5UZJ - chains A and B; structure by X-ray diffraction, 3.30 A resolution.

== Chain A (and B) ==
Molecule: Rho-associated protein kinase 1
Organism: Homo sapiens
Notes: EC 2.7.11.1; fragment: kinase domain; chain B of this document is another copy of the same molecule, construct and numbering; everything in this record applies to it too
UniProtKB: Q13464 (ROCK1_HUMAN); numbering as in UniProt (aligned over 6-415)
Sequence (415 residues; row label = number of the first residue in the row):
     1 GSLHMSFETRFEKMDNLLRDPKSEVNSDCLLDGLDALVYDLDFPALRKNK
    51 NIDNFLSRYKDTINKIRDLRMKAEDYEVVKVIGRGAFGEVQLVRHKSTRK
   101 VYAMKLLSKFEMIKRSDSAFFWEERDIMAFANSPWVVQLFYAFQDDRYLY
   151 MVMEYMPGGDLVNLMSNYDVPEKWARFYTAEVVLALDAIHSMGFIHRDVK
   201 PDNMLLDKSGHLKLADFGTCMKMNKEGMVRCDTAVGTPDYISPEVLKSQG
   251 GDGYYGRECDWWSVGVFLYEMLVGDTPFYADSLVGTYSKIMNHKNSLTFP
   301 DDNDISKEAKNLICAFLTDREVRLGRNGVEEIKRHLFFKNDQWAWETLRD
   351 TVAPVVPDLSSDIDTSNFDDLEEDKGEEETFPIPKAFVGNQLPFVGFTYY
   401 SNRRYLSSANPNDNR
Not modelled in the structure: 1-5, 115-118, 249-252, 373-377, 406-415 (chain B: 1-4, 249-254, 372-377, 403-415)
Sequence notes: expression tag (1-5)
Residues lining bound ligands: 8UV (N-[4-(2-aminopyridin-4-yl)-1,3-thiazol-2-yl]-2-(3-methoxyphenyl)acetamide): I82, R84, G85, A86, F87, G88, E89, V90, A103, K105, L106, L107, F120, E124, V137, M153, E154, Y155, M156, L205, A215, D216, F368
Curated features (UniProtKB/Swiss-Prot):
  - active site: D198 (Proton acceptor)
  - binding site (ATP): I82 to V90, K105

== Interface between chain A and chain B ==
Pairs across the interface (78):
  F7(A) with H95(B); S97(B); Y141(B)
  R10(A) with D68(B), hydrogen bond (side chain-backbone); L69(B), hydrogen bond (side chain-backbone); R70(B), hydrogen bond (side chain-backbone); K72(B); D75(B), salt bridge
  F11(A) with N402(B)
  M14(A) with I66(B), hydrophobic; L69(B), hydrophobic; R70(B)
  L17(A) with I66(B), hydrophobic
  L18(A) with L31(B), hydrophobic
  E24(A) with R58(B), salt bridge; Y59(B), hydrogen bond (backbone-side chain); T62(B), hydrogen bond
  V25(A) with L34(B), hydrophobic; Y59(B), hydrophobic; T62(B); I66(B), hydrophobic
  C29(A) with Y59(B)
  L30(A) with L30(B), hydrophobic; L34(B), hydrophobic
  L31(A) with M14(B), hydrophobic; L30(B), hydrophobic
  L34(A) with V25(B), hydrophobic; L30(B), hydrophobic
  L37(A) with L37(B), hydrophobic; L392(B), hydrophobic
  N49(A) with F387(B); V388(B), hydrogen bond (side chain-backbone)
  N51(A) with I113(B); V388(B), hydrogen bond (side chain-backbone); G389(B), hydrogen bond (side chain-backbone); N390(B), hydrogen bond; P393(B)
  I52(A) with F387(B), hydrophobic
  F55(A) with L392(B)
  R58(A) with E24(B), salt bridge; W122(B); L392(B), hydrogen bond (side chain-backbone); P393(B); V395(B), hydrogen bond (side chain-backbone)
  Y59(A) with E24(B), hydrogen bond (side chain-backbone); V395(B)
  T62(A) with E24(B), hydrogen bond; V25(B)
  I66(A) with M14(B), hydrophobic; V25(B), hydrophobic
  D68(A) with R10(B), hydrogen bond (backbone-side chain)
  L69(A) with R10(B), hydrogen bond (backbone-side chain); M14(B), hydrophobic; L17(B), hydrophobic
  R70(A) with R10(B), hydrogen bond (backbone-side chain); M14(B)
  M71(A) with F7(B), hydrophobic
  K72(A) with R10(B)
  D75(A) with R10(B), salt bridge
  H95(A) with F7(B)
  S97(A) with F7(B), hydrogen bond (side chain-backbone)
  T98(A) with F7(B)
  I113(A) with N51(B)
  Y141(A) with F7(B)
  F387(A) with N49(B); I52(B), hydrophobic; F387(B), hydrophobic
  V388(A) with N49(B), hydrogen bond (backbone-side chain); N51(B), hydrogen bond (backbone-side chain)
  G389(A) with N51(B), hydrogen bond (backbone-side chain)
  N390(A) with N51(B)
  L392(A) with L37(B), hydrophobic; F55(B), hydrophobic; R58(B)
  P393(A) with N51(B)
  V395(A) with R58(B), hydrogen bond (backbone-side chain)
  Y400(A) with F11(B)
  S401(A) with F11(B)
Interface residues without a listed pair, chain A (48 interface residues in all): K13, S27, L41, K65, W122, R403, Y405
Interface residues without a listed pair, chain B (48 interface residues in all): S6, K13, L18, S27, C29, L41, K65, M71, T98, F394, G396

== Overview ==
Chain A and chain B each contribute 48 residues to their interface; the contacts include 21 hydrogen bonds and
4 salt bridges. Polar pairs include R10(A)-D75(B), E24(A)-R58(B) and R10(A)-D68(B). Bound to chain A: compound
8UV.
Both chains are Rho-associated protein kinase 1 (Homo sapiens). Entry 5UZJ (Crystal Structure of ROCK1 bound
to an aminopyridine inhibitor) was determined by X-ray diffraction (same publication as 5KKS and 5KKT).
